Entry 4C9E (X-ray diffraction, 3.00 A resolution); this record covers chains A and C of the 4 polymer chains in the assembly.

Chain A (and C):
Protein: E3 ubiquitin-protein ligase ZNRF3
From: Mus musculus
Notes: EC 6.3.2.-; fragment: ectodomain, residues 53-205; chain C of this document is another copy of the same molecule, construct and numbering; everything in this record applies to it too
Reference sequence: Q5SSZ7 (ZNRF3_MOUSE); numbering as in UniProt (aligned over 53-205)
Amino-acid sequence (165 residues; numbered 50 to 214; the number before each row is that of its first residue):
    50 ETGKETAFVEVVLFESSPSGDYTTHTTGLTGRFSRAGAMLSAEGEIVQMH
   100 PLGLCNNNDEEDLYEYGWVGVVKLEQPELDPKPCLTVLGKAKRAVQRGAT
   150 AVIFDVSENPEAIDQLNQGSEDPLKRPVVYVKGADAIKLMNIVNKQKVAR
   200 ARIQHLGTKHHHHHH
Not modelled in the structure: 50-52, 206-214 (chain C: 50-53, 206-214)
Disulfides: Cys104-Cys133
Construct notes: expression tag (50-52, 206-214)
What the authors report for this chain:
  - mutagenesis - S90C: increased binding to LGR5ecto-RspoFu1-Fu2 complex

How chain A and chain C interact:
Pairs across the interface (55; chain A residue first):
  Val61(A) with Tyr115(C), hydrophobic
  Phe63(A) with Tyr115(C), hydrophobic
  Ser65(A) with Leu112(C)
  Ser68(A) with Asp108(C); Glu110(C)
  Gly69(A) with Glu110(C); Leu112(C)
  Asp70(A) with Arg142(C), salt bridge; Gln145(C), hydrogen bond; Arg146(C)
  Tyr71(A) with Leu112(C); Tyr113(C), hydrogen bond (side chain-backbone); Glu114(C); Tyr115(C), hydrogen bond (side chain-backbone); Gln145(C), hydrogen bond (backbone-backbone); Arg146(C); Gly147(C)
  Thr73(A) with Tyr115(C); Lys174(C)
  Leu89(A) with Gln203(C)
  Ser90(A) with Ser90(C), hydrogen bond; Gln203(C)
  Ala91(A) with Glu92(C)
  Glu92(A) with Ala91(C); Glu92(C), hydrogen bond (side chain-backbone); Thr149(C), hydrogen bond; Arg199(C), hydrogen bond (backbone-side chain)
  Gly93(A) with Arg199(C)
  Asp108(A) with Ser68(C)
  Leu112(A) with Gly69(C)
  Tyr113(A) with Tyr71(C), hydrogen bond (backbone-side chain)
  Tyr115(A) with Val61(C); Phe63(C), hydrophobic; Tyr71(C), hydrophobic; Arg199(C); Arg201(C), hydrogen bond
  Gly116(A) with Arg199(C), hydrogen bond (backbone-side chain)
  Arg142(A) with Asp70(C), salt bridge
  Gln145(A) with Asp70(C); Tyr71(C), hydrogen bond (backbone-backbone)
  Arg146(A) with Gly69(C); Tyr71(C)
  Thr149(A) with Glu92(C), hydrogen bond; Arg201(C)
  Arg175(A) with Arg201(C)
  Arg199(A) with Glu92(C), hydrogen bond (side chain-backbone); Gly93(C); Tyr115(C); Gly116(C), hydrogen bond (side chain-backbone); Arg199(C)
  Arg201(A) with Tyr115(C), hydrogen bond; Thr149(C); Arg175(C)
  Gln203(A) with Leu89(C); Ser90(C), hydrogen bond
Also at the interface, not in a pair above, chain A (31 interface residues in all): Pro67, Glu109, Glu114, Gly147, Leu205
Also at the interface, not in a pair above, chain C (31 interface residues in all): Pro67, Glu109, Leu205

Summary:
The chain A/chain C interface involves 31 residues from each chain; the contacts include 17 hydrogen bonds and
2 salt bridges. Polar pairs include Asp70(A)-Arg142(C), Asp70(A)-Gln145(C) and Tyr71(A)-Tyr113(C). The paper
reports that S90C of chain A increases binding to LGR5ecto-RspoFu1-Fu2 complex.
Chain A and chain C are both E3 ubiquitin-protein ligase ZNRF3 (Mus musculus); the structure, Mouse ZNRF3
ectodomain in complex with Xenopus RSPO2 Fu1-Fu2 (Seleno Met) crystal form II, was determined by X-ray
diffraction (same publication as 4C99, 4C9A, 4C9R, 4C9U and 4C9V).
